9H2H - chains J and U of the 22 polymer chains in the assembly; structure by electron microscopy, 6.10 A resolution (low resolution: residue-level contacts below are approximate; hydrogen-bond / salt-bridge calls are withheld).

== Chain J (and U) ==
Name: Protein C42
Organism: Autographa californica nucleopolyhedrovirus
Notes: chain U of this document is another copy of the same molecule, construct and numbering; everything in this record applies to it too
UniProtKB: P25695 (C42_NPVAC); residue numbers follow UniProt; this construct covers 1-361
Chain sequence (361 residues; numbered 1 to 361; the number before each row is that of its first residue):
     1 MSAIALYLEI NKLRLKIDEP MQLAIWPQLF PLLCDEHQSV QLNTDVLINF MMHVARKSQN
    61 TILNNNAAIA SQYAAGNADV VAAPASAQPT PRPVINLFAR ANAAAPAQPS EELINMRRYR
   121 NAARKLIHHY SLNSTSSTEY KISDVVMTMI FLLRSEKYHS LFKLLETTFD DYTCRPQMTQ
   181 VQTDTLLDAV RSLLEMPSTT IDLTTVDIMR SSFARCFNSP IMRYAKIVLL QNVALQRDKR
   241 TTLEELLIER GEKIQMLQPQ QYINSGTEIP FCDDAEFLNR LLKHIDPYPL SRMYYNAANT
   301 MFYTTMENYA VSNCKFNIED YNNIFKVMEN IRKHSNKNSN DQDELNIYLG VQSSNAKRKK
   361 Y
Unresolved in the structure: 1-111, 134-138, 195-197, 233-237, 264-272, 328-361 (chain U: 1-112, 197-199, 235-237, 332-361)
UniProt features mapped onto this chain:
  - region: Leu32 to Glu36 (LXCXE motif)
  - motif: Lys357 to Lys360 (Nuclear localization signal)

== Interface between chain J and chain U ==
Pairs across the interface - 18 pairs, chain J then chain U:
  Asp171(J) - Arg175(U)
  Asp171(J) - Asp238(U)
  Tyr172(J) - Asp171(U)
  Tyr172(J) - Thr173(U)
  Tyr172(J) - Cys174(U)
  Thr173(J) - Cys174(U)
  Thr173(J) - Arg175(U)
  Thr173(J) - Gln177(U)
  Cys174(J) - Cys174(U)
  Cys174(J) - Arg175(U)
  Cys174(J) - Pro176(U)
  Cys174(J) - Gln177(U)
  Arg175(J) - Thr167(U)
  Arg175(J) - Asp170(U)
  Arg175(J) - Asp171(U)
  Arg175(J) - Tyr172(U)
  Arg175(J) - Cys174(U)
  Arg210(J) - Cys174(U)
Interface residues without a listed pair, chain J (8 interface residues in all): Gln177, Asp207
Interface residues without a listed pair, chain U (11 interface residues in all): Thr168

== In short ==
Chain J and chain U form an interface of 8 and 11 residues respectively.
Both chains are Protein C42 (Autographa californica nucleopolyhedrovirus). Entry 9H2H (AcMNPV apical cap -
composite map of the C2 plug) was determined by electron microscopy (same publication as 9H2A, 9H2B, 9H2C,
9H2J and 9H2K).
